PDB entry 4MKO | X-ray diffraction, 1.70 A resolution | chain A

# Chain A
Name: Monalysin
Organism: Pseudomonas entomophila
UniProt: Q1I8U1 (Q1I8U1_PSEE4); residue numbers follow UniProt; this construct covers 36-271
Sequence (236 residues; each row starts with the number of its first residue):
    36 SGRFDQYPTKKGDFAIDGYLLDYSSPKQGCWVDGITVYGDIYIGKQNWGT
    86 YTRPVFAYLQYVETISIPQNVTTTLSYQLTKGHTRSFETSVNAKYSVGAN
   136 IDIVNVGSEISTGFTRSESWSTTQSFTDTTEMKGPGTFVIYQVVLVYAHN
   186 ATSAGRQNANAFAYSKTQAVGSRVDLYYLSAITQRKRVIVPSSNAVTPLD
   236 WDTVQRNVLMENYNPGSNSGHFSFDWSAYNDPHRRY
Ion coordination: Hg2+ site 1 near Cys-65 (its only coordinating residue here); Zn2+ site 1 near Asp-68 (its only coordinating residue here); Hg2+ site 2 near Phe-91 (its only coordinating residue here); Zn2+ site 2 near Asp-266 (its only coordinating residue here)

# Overview
Chain A is Monalysin (Pseudomonas entomophila); the structure, Crystal structure of the monomeric, cleaved
form of the Pore-Forming Toxin Monalysin, was determined by X-ray diffraction (same publication as 4MJT and
4MKQ).
